PDB entry 8CMA | X-ray diffraction, 3.29 A resolution | chains E and L of the 3 polymer chains in the assembly

# Chain E
Name: Spike protein S1
From: Severe acute respiratory syndrome coronavirus 2
Reference sequence: P0DTC2 (SPIKE_SARS2); numbering as in UniProt (aligned over 333-526)
Sequence (202 residues; row label = number of the first residue in the row):
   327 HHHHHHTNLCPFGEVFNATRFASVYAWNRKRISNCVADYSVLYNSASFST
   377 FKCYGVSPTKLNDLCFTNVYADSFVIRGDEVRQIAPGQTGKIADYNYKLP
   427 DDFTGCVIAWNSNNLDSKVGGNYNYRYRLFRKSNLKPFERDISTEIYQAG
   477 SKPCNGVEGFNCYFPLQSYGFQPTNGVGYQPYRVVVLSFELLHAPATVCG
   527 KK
Disordered / not traced: 327-333, 518-528
Sequence notes: expression tag (327-332, 527-528); variant Arg452 (Leu in P0DTC2), Lys478 (Thr in P0DTC2)
Curated features (UniProtKB/Swiss-Prot):
  - region: Arg403 to Asp405 (Integrin-binding motif), Asn448 to Tyr451, Tyr453 to Phe456 (Immunodominant HLA epitope recognized by the CD8+)
  - glycosylation: Asn343 (N-linked (GlcNAc...) (complex) asparagine)
  - natural variant: Gly339 (G339D: In strain: Omicron/BA.1, Omicron/BA.2 and 4 more; G339H: In strain: Omicron/BA.2.75, Omicron/XBB.1.5 and 1 more), Arg346 (R346K: In strain: Mu/B.1.621; R346T: In strain: Omicron/BQ.1.1, Omicron/XBB.1.5 and 1 more), Leu368 (L368I: In strain: Omicron/XBB.1.5, Omicron/EG.5.1), Ser371 (S371F: In strain: Omicron/BA.2, Omicron/BA.2.12.1 and 6 more; S371L: In strain: Omicron/BA.1), Ser373 (S373P: In strain: Omicron/BA.1, Omicron/BA.2 and 7 more), Ser375 (S375F: In strain: Omicron/BA.1, Omicron/BA.2 and 7 more), Thr376 (T376A: In strain: Omicron/BA.2, Omicron/BA.2.12.1 and 5 more), Asp405 (D405N: In strain: Omicron/BA.2, Omicron/BA.2.12.1 and 6 more), Arg408 (R408S: In strain: Omicron/BA.2, Omicron/BA.2.12.1 and 6 more), Lys417 (K417N: In strain: Beta/B.1.351, Omicron/BA.1 and 8 more; K417T: In strain: Gamma/P.1), Asn440 (N440K: In strain: Omicron/BA.1, Omicron/BA.2 and 7 more), Lys444 (K444T: In strain: Omicron/BQ.1.1), 16 further natural variant entries in UniProt
  - mutagenesis: Asn343 (N343Q: Reduced viral infectivity), Tyr453 (Y453F: Decreased HLA binding to NF9 epitope. Increased binding affinity to human ACE2), Ala475 (A475V: Increased resistance to neutralizing antibodies), Val483 (V483A: Increased resistance to neutralizing antibodies), Glu484 (E484D: Increased replication in human TMEM106B overexpressing cells), Phe490 (F490L: Increased resistance to neutralizing antibodies and human covalescent sera neutralization), Gln493 (Q493N: Reduced host ACE2-binding affinity in vitro; Q493Y: Reduced host ACE2-binding affinity in vitro), Asn501 (N501T: Reduced host ACE2-binding affinity in vitro; N501Y: Increased binding affinity to human ACE2), His519 (H519P: Increased resistance to human covalescent sera neutralization)
Disulfides: Cys336-Cys361, Cys379-Cys432, Cys480-Cys488
Covalent attachments: N-acetylglucosamine (NAG) linked to Asn343
Reported in the primary citation:
  - mutagenesis - A475V, G476S: decreased binding to BA.4/5-35 heavy chain
  - mutagenesis - L455F/F456L: abolished binding to BA.4/5-35 heavy chain

# Chain L
Name: BA.4/5-35 light chain
From: Homo sapiens
Sequence (216 residues; numbered 1 to 216; the number before each row is that of its first residue):
     1 DIVMTQTPATLSVSPGERATLSCRASQSVSSNLAWYQQKPGQAPRLLIYG
    51 ASTRATGIPARFSGSGSETEFTLTISSLQSEDFALYYCQQYHTWPPMYTF
   101 GQGTKVEIKRTVAAPSVFIFPPSDEQLKSGTASVVCLLNNFYPREAKVQW
   151 KVDNALQSGNSQESVTEQDSKDSTYSLSSTLTLSKADYEKHKVYACEVTH
   201 QGLSSPVTKSFNRGEC
Disordered / not traced: 216
Disulfides: Cys23-Cys88, Cys136-Cys196

# Interface between chain E and chain L
Residue-residue contacts (7):
  Arg403(E) - His92(L)
  Lys417(E) - Pro95(L)
  Gln498(E) - Glu68(L)  hydrogen bond
  Tyr505(E) - Ile2(L)
  Tyr505(E) - Ser28(L)
  Tyr505(E) - His92(L)
  Tyr505(E) - Thr93(L)

# In short
Chain E and chain L form an interface of 4 and 6 residues respectively; the contacts include 1 hydrogen bond.
Its one hydrogen-bonded contact is Gln498(E)-Glu68(L). Covalently linked N-acetylglucosamine: at Asn343(E).
From the paper: A475V and G476S of chain E reduce binding to BA.4/5-35 heavy chain; L455F/F456L of chain E
abolish binding to BA.4/5-35 heavy chain.
Chain E is Spike protein S1 (Severe acute respiratory syndrome coronavirus 2) and chain L is BA.4/5-35 light
chain (Homo sapiens); the structure, SARS-CoV-2 Delta-RBD complexed with BA.4/5-35 Fab, was determined by
X-ray diffraction.
